3FP7 - chains E and J of the 3 polymer chains in the assembly; structure by X-ray diffraction, 1.46 A resolution.

== Chain E ==
Name: Anionic trypsin-2
Source organism: Rattus norvegicus
Notes: EC 3.4.21.4
Reference sequence: P00763 (TRY2_RAT); the construct lacks a stretch of the UniProt sequence and is renumbered around it, so the offset changes along the chain: 16-34 = UniProt 24-42; 37-64 = UniProt 43-70; 66-125 = UniProt 71-130; 127-130 = UniProt 131-134; 6 more segments
Amino-acid sequence (223 residues; row label = number of the first residue in the row; note: 10 numbers in that range are skipped by the numbering (no residue carries them; nothing is unmodelled there)):
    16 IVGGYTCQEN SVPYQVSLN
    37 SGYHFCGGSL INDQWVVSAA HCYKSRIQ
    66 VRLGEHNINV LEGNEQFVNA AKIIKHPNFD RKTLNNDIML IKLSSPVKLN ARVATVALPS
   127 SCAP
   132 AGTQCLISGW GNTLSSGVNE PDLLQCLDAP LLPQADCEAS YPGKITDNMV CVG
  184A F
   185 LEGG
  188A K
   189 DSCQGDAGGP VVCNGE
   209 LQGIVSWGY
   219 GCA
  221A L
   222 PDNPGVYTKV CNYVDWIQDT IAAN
Disulfides: Cys22-Cys157, Cys42-Cys58, Cys128-Cys232, Cys136-Cys201, Cys168-Cys182, Cys191-Cys220
Sequence notes: engineered mutation Ala195 (Ser200 in P00763)

== Chain J ==
Name: Pancreatic trypsin inhibitor
Reference sequence: P00974 (BPT1_BOVIN); residues 16-58 here correspond to UniProt positions 51-93 (UniProt number = residue number + 35)
Amino-acid sequence (43 residues; each row starts with the number of its first residue):
    16 ARIIRYFYNA KAGLCQTFVY GGCRAKRNNF KSAEDCMRTC GGA
Disulfides: Cys30-Cys51

== Interface between chain E and chain J ==
Residue-residue contacts (19):
  Tyr39(E) - Arg17(J)
  Tyr39(E) - Ile19(J)  hydrogen bond (side chain-backbone)
  His40(E) - Arg17(J)
  Phe41(E) - Ala16(J)
  Phe41(E) - Arg17(J)  hydrogen bond (backbone-backbone)
  Cys42(E) - Ala16(J)  hydrophobic
  His57(E) - Ala16(J)  hydrogen bond (side chain-backbone)
  His57(E) - Gly36(J)
  His57(E) - Cys38(J)
  Lys60(E) - Ile18(J)
  Arg96(E) - Cys38(J)
  Lys97(E) - Arg39(J)  hydrogen bond (backbone-side chain)
  Leu99(E) - Cys38(J)  hydrophobic
  Glu151(E) - Arg17(J)  salt bridge
  Glu151(E) - Val34(J)
  Gln192(E) - Ala16(J)
  Gly193(E) - Ala16(J)
  Gly193(E) - Arg17(J)
  Ala195(E) - Ala16(J)
Other interface residues (no listed pair), chain E (14 interface residues in all): Cys58

== In short ==
14 residues of chain E and 8 residues of chain J are in contact, with 4 hydrogen bonds and 1 salt bridge.
Polar pairs include Glu151(E)-Arg17(J), Tyr39(E)-Ile19(J) and His57(E)-Ala16(J).
Chain E is Anionic trypsin-2 (Rattus norvegicus) and chain J is Pancreatic trypsin inhibitor; the structure,
Anionic trypsin variant S195A in complex with bovine pancreatic trypsin inhibitor (BPTI) cleaved at the
scissile ..., was determined by X-ray diffraction together with 3FP6 and 3FP8 from the same study.
